Entry 3WBM (X-ray diffraction, 2.00 A resolution); this record covers chains A and B of the 6 polymer chains in the assembly.

== Chain A (and B) ==
Name: DNA/RNA-binding protein Alba 1
Organism: Sulfolobus shibatae
Notes: chain B of this document is another copy of the same molecule, construct and numbering; everything in this record applies to it too
UniProtKB: P60848 (ALBA1_SULSH); numbering as in UniProt (aligned over 1-97)
Chain sequence (97 residues; row label = number of the first residue in the row):
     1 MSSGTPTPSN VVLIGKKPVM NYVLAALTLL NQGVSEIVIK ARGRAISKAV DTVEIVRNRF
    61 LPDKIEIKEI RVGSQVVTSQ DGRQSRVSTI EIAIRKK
Not modelled in the structure: 1-4, 78-84 (chain B: 1-6, 78-84)
UniProt features mapped onto this chain:
  - binding site (RNA): Lys-16, Lys-17, Tyr-22, Arg-42, Arg-44
  - modified residue: Ser-2 (N-acetylserine), Lys-16 (N6-acetyllysine)
  - mutagenesis: Pro-8 (P8A: No effect on cis-trans isomerization of dimer), Lys-16 (K16A: Decreases binding affinity for RNA. Significantly decreases binding affinity for RNA; when associated with A-22 or A-44. Abolishes binding of RNA with no significant effects on oligomerization ...), Lys-17 (K17A: No significant effects on binding affinity for RNA), Met-20 (M20E: Reduces ability to form higher order oligomers with no significant effects on binding affinity for RNA; when associated with E-24 and E-27. No significant effects on binding affinity for RNA ...), Tyr-22 (Y22A: Decreases binding affinity for RNA. Decreases binding affinity for RNA; when associated with A-44. Significantly decreases binding affinity for RNA; when associated with A-16 ...), Leu-24 (L24E: Reduces ability to form higher order oligomers with no significant effects on binding affinity for RNA; when associated with E-20 and E-27. No significant effects on binding affinity for RNA ...), Leu-27 (L27E: Reduces ability to form higher order oligomers with no significant effects on binding affinity for RNA; when associated with E-20 and E-24. No significant effects on binding affinity for RNA ...), Arg-42 (R42A: Moderately decreases binding affinity for RNA), Arg-44 (R44A: Decreases binding affinity for RNA. Decreases binding affinity for RNA; when associated with A-16 or A-22. Abolishes binding of RNA with no significant effects on oligomerization ...), Phe-60 (F60E: No significant effects on binding affinity for RNA and oligomerization. Reduces ability to form higher order oligomers with no significant effects on binding affinity for RNA ...), Pro-62 (P62A: Loss of cis-trans isomerization of dimer)
What the authors report for this chain:
  - binding site for the 25-nt RNA strand: Lys-16, Lys-17, Tyr-22, Arg-42, Arg-44
  - self-association interface (contacts with another copy of this molecule); pairs are residue here / residue on that copy: Asn-10/Arg-57 (hydrogen bond), Asn-10/Asn-58 (hydrogen bond), Met-20, Leu-24, Leu-27, Phe-60
  - mutagenesis - K17A, M20E/L24E/L27E, M20E/L24E/L27E/F60E, F60E: unchanged binding to the 25-nt RNA strand
  - mutagenesis - K16A (3-12-fold), K16A/Y22A (>60-fold), K16A/R44A (>60-fold), Y22A (3-12-fold), Y22A/R44A (10-fold), R42A (less than 2-fold), R44A (3-12-fold): decreased binding to the 25-nt RNA strand
  - mutagenesis - K16A/Y22A/R44A: abolished binding to the 25-nt RNA strand
  - contacts within the chain: Gly-15/Tyr-22 (hydrogen bond)
  - binding site for the 25-nt RNA strand: Lys-16

== Interface between chain A and chain B ==
Residue-residue contacts - 32 pairs, chain A then chain B:
  Gly-43(A) / Ser-47(B)
  Arg-44(A) / Arg-44(B)  hydrogen bond (backbone-side chain)
  Arg-44(A) / Ser-47(B)
  Ala-45(A) / Arg-44(B)
  Ile-46(A) / Ile-46(B)  hydrophobic
  Ile-46(A) / Ser-47(B)
  Ile-46(A) / Val-50(B)  hydrophobic
  Ser-47(A) / Gly-43(B)
  Ser-47(A) / Arg-44(B)  hydrogen bond
  Val-50(A) / Ile-46(B)  hydrophobic
  Val-50(A) / Val-72(B)  hydrophobic
  Val-50(A) / Ser-88(B)
  Asp-51(A) / Arg-86(B)  salt bridge
  Asp-51(A) / Ser-88(B)  hydrogen bond
  Glu-54(A) / Val-72(B)
  Glu-54(A) / Gly-73(B)
  Glu-54(A) / Ser-74(B)  hydrogen bond
  Glu-54(A) / Arg-86(B)
  Asn-58(A) / Ser-74(B)  hydrogen bond
  Ile-70(A) / Ile-70(B)  hydrophobic
  Ile-70(A) / Val-72(B)  hydrophobic
  Val-72(A) / Val-50(B)  hydrophobic
  Val-72(A) / Glu-54(B)
  Val-72(A) / Arg-57(B)  hydrogen bond (backbone-side chain)
  Val-72(A) / Ile-70(B)  hydrophobic
  Gly-73(A) / Glu-54(B)
  Ser-74(A) / Glu-54(B)  hydrogen bond
  Ser-74(A) / Asn-58(B)
  Arg-86(A) / Asp-51(B)  salt bridge
  Arg-86(A) / Glu-54(B)
  Ser-88(A) / Val-50(B)
  Ser-88(A) / Asp-51(B)  hydrogen bond
Other interface residues (no listed pair), chain A (20 interface residues in all): Lys-48, Ile-55, Arg-59, Ile-67, Thr-89
Other interface residues (no listed pair), chain B (17 interface residues in all): Ile-55, Thr-89

== In short ==
20 residues of chain A face 17 of chain B across their interface; the contacts include 8 hydrogen bonds and 2
salt bridges. Polar contacts include Asp-51(A)/Arg-86(B), Arg-44(A)/Arg-44(B) and Ser-47(A)/Arg-44(B). The
paper reports a binding site for the 25-nt RNA strand at Lys-16(A), Lys-17(A) and Tyr-22(A) among others;
K16A, K16A/Y22A and K16A/R44A of chain A, among others, reduce binding to the 25-nt RNA strand; 12
substitutions were tested in all.
Chain A and chain B are both DNA/RNA-binding protein Alba 1 (Sulfolobus shibatae); the structure, Crystal
Structure of protein-RNA complex, was determined by X-ray diffraction.
